Entry 8VVK (X-ray diffraction, 2.61 A resolution); this record covers chains H and L of the 3 polymer chains in the assembly.

Chain H:
Molecule: ADI-46143 Fab Heavy Chain
From: Homo sapiens
Notes: antibody fragment or engineered binder
Sequence (224 residues; numbered 1 to 214 plus 10 insertion-coded residues; the number before each row is that of its first residue; a row labelled like 35A-35B holds insertion residues (35A, then the next letters in order)):
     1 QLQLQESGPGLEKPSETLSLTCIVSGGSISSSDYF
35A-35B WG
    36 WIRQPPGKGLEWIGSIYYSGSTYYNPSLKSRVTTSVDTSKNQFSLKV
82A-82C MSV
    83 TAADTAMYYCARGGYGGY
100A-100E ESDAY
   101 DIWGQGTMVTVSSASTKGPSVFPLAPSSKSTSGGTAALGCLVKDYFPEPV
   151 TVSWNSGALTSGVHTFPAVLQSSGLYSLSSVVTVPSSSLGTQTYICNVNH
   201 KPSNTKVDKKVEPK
Disulfide bonds: Cys22-Cys92, Cys140-Cys196

Chain L:
Molecule: ADI-46143 Fab Light Chain
From: Homo sapiens
Notes: antibody fragment or engineered binder
Sequence (213 residues; each row starts with the number of its first residue; note: 1 number in that range is skipped by the numbering (no residue carries it; nothing is unmodelled there); a row labelled like 95A-95B holds insertion residues (95A, then the next letters in order)):
     1 SYVLTQPPS
    11 VSVAPGQTAKITCGGNNIGGKSVHWYQQKPGQAPVLVVYDDSDRPSGIPE
    61 RFSGSNSGNTATLTISRVEAGDEAGYFCQVWDGSG
95A-95B DQ
    96 VVFGGGTKLTV
  106A L
   107 QPKAAPSVTLFPPSSEELQANKATLVCLISDFYPGAVTVAWKADSSPVKA
   157 GVETTTPSKQSNNKYAASSYLSLTPEQWKSHRSYSCQVTHEGSTVEKTVA
   207 PTECS
Disordered / not traced: 209-211
Disulfide bonds: Cys23-Cys88, Cys133-Cys192

Chain H / chain L interface:
Residue-residue contacts (63):
  Gln39(H) with Gln38(L), hydrogen bond
  Gly44(H) with Phe87(L)
  Leu45(H) with Pro44(L), hydrophobic; Phe87(L), hydrophobic; Phe98(L)
  Trp47(H) with Gln95B(L); Val96(L)
  Pro61(H) with Gln95B(L)
  Tyr91(H) with Gln38(L), hydrogen bond; Gln42(L), hydrogen bond (side chain-backbone); Ala43(L), hydrophobic; Pro44(L)
  Ser100B(H) with His34(L); Tyr49(L); Asp50(L), hydrogen bond
  Asp100C(H) with His34(L), salt bridge; Trp91(L)
  Ala100D(H) with His34(L); Tyr36(L); Leu46(L), hydrophobic; Tyr49(L), hydrophobic
  Tyr100E(H) with Tyr36(L), hydrogen bond (backbone-side chain); Leu46(L); Gln89(L); Val96(L)
  Asp101(H) with Leu46(L)
  Trp103(H) with Tyr36(L), hydrophobic; Pro44(L)
  Gly104(H) with Ala43(L)
  Phe122(H) with Ser120(L); Glu122(L); Glu123(L)
  Pro123(H) with Ser120(L); Glu122(L)
  Leu124(H) with Phe117(L), hydrophobic
  Ala125(H) with Phe117(L)
  Ala137(H) with Phe117(L)
  Leu141(H) with Val132(L), hydrophobic; Tyr176(L), hydrophobic
  Lys143(H) with Glu123(L), salt bridge; Lys128(L)
  His164(H) with Ser136(L); Gln166(L), hydrogen bond; Ala172(L)
  Phe166(H) with Leu134(L), hydrophobic; Ile135(L); Ser136(L); Ala172(L), hydrophobic; Ala173(L); Ser174(L)
  Pro167(H) with Ser164(L)
  Ala168(H) with Thr161(L)
  Val169(H) with Glu159(L); Thr161(L); Tyr176(L), hydrophobic
  Leu170(H) with Glu159(L)
  Gln171(H) with Glu159(L)
  Ser172(H) with Glu159(L), hydrogen bond (backbone-side chain)
  Leu178(H) with Tyr176(L)
  Ser179(H) with Val132(L); Leu134(L); Tyr176(L), hydrogen bond
  Lys214(H) with Ser121(L)
Interface residues without a listed pair, chain H (40 interface residues in all): Ile37, Glu46, Tyr58, Tyr59, Asn60, Thr131, Leu138, Ser177, Val181
Interface residues without a listed pair, chain L (38 interface residues in all): Gly95, Asp95A, Thr115, Thr130, Thr160

Overview:
Chain H and chain L form an interface of 40 and 38 residues respectively, with 8 hydrogen bonds and 2 salt
bridges. Among the polar pairs are Asp100C(H)-His34(L), Lys143(H)-Glu123(L) and Gln39(H)-Gln38(L).
Here chain H is ADI-46143 Fab Heavy Chain and chain L is ADI-46143 Fab Light Chain, both from Homo sapiens.
Entry 8VVK (CCHFV GP38 bound to ADI-46143 Fab) was determined by X-ray diffraction (same publication as 8VWW
and 8VVL).
